PDB entry 5EZY | X-ray diffraction, 2.05 A resolution | chains B and E of the 6 polymer chains in the assembly

# Chain B
Molecule: Tubulin beta-2B chain
Source organism: Bos taurus
UniProtKB: Q6B856 (TBB2B_BOVIN); the author numbering skips numbers that UniProt does not, so the offset changes along the chain: 1-42 = UniProt 1-42; 45-360 = UniProt 43-358; 369-455 = UniProt 359-445
Chain sequence (445 residues; numbered 1 to 455; 10 numbers in that range are skipped by the numbering (no residue carries them; nothing is unmodelled there); the number before each row is that of its first residue):
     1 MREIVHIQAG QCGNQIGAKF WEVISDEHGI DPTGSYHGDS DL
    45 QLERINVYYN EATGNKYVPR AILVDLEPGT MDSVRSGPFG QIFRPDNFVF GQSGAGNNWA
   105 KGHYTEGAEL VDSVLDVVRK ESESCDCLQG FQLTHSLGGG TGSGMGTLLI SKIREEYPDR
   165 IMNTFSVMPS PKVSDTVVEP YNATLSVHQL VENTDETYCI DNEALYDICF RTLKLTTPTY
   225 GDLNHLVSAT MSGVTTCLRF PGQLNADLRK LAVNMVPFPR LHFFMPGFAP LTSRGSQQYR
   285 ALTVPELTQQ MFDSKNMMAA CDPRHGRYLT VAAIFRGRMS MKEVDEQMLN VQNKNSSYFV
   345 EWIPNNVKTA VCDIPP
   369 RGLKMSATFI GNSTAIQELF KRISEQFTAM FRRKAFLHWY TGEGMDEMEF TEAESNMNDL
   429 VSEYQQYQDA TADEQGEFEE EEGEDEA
Not modelled in the structure: 1, 439-455
Covalent attachments: taccalonolide AJ (TAJ) linked to D226
Metal / ion sites: Mg2+: Q11 (together with GDP)
Ligand contacts:
  - GDP (guanosine-5'-diphosphate): G10, Q11, C12, Q15, D69, A99, N101, S140, G142, G143, G144, T145, G146, S147, V171, P173, V177, D179, E183, N206, L209, Y224, L227, N228
  - taccalonolide AJ (TAJ): K19, L217, L219, T223, G225, H229, L230, F272, T276, S277, R278, G370, L371
UniProt features mapped onto this chain:
  - motif: M1 to I4 (MREI motif)
  - binding site (GTP): Q11, E71, S140, G144, T145, G146, N206, N228
  - binding site (Mg(2+)): E71
  - modified residue: S40 (Phosphoserine), T57 (Phosphothreonine), K60 (N6-acetyllysine), S174 (Phosphoserine), T287 (Phosphothreonine), T292 (Phosphothreonine), R320 (Omega-N-methylarginine), E448 (5-glutamyl polyglutamate)
  - cross-link (Glycyl lysine isopeptide (Lys-Gly)): K60 (interchain with G-Cter in ubiquitin), K326 (interchain with G-Cter in ubiquitin)
What the authors report for this chain:
  - binding site for taccalonolide AJ: K19, D226, H229, T276, R278

# Chain E
Molecule: Stathmin-4
Source organism: Rattus norvegicus
UniProtKB: P63043 (STMN4_RAT); residues 5-145 here correspond to UniProt positions 49-189 (UniProt number = residue number + 44)
Chain sequence (143 residues; each row starts with the number of its first residue):
     3 MADMEVIELN KCTSGQSFEV ILKPPSFDGV PEFNASLPRR RDPSLEEIQK KLEAAEERRK
    63 YQEAELLKHL AEKREHEREV IQKAIEENNN FIKMAKEKLA QKMESNKENR EAHLAAMLER
   123 LQEKDKHAEE VRKNKELKEE ASR
Not modelled in the structure: 3-5, 29-43, 142-145
Sequence notes: cloning artifact (3-4)
UniProt features mapped onto this chain:
  - modified residue: S46 (Phosphoserine)

# How chain B and chain E interact
Pairs across the interface (25; chain B residue first):
  Y108(B) - H78(E)  hydrogen bond
  Y108(B) - E79(E)
  Y108(B) - V82(E)  hydrophobic
  Y108(B) - I83(E)
  L152(B) - E79(E)
  S155(B) - L72(E)
  S155(B) - K75(E)
  S155(B) - R76(E)  hydrogen bond
  K156(B) - R76(E)
  K156(B) - E79(E)  salt bridge
  R158(B) - L68(E)
  E159(B) - L69(E)
  E159(B) - L72(E)
  E159(B) - R76(E)  salt bridge
  P162(B) - E65(E)
  P162(B) - L68(E)  hydrophobic
  Q193(B) - K75(E)  hydrogen bond
  T409(B) - E89(E)
  E411(B) - V82(E)
  E411(B) - A86(E)
  G412(B) - V82(E)
  G412(B) - K85(E)
  G412(B) - A86(E)
  D414(B) - K85(E)  salt bridge
  E417(B) - H78(E)  salt bridge
Also at the interface, not in a pair above, chain B (18 interface residues in all): H107, T109, N197, G410, M413
Also at the interface, not in a pair above, chain E (14 interface residues in all): A73

# Summary
The interface between chain B and chain E involves 18 residues on one side and 14 on the other, with 3
hydrogen bonds and 4 salt bridges. Polar contacts include K156(B)-E79(E), E159(B)-R76(E) and D414(B)-K85(E).
Bound to chain B: GDP. The paper reports a binding site for taccalonolide AJ at K19(B), D226(B) and H229(B)
among others.
Chain B is Tubulin beta-2B chain (Bos taurus) and chain E is Stathmin-4 (Rattus norvegicus); the structure,
Crystal structure of T2R-TTL-taccalonolide AJ complex, was determined by X-ray diffraction.
